Entry 6RWY (electron microscopy, 5.11 A resolution (low resolution: residue-level contacts below are approximate; hydrogen-bond / salt-bridge calls are withheld)); this record covers chains a and f of the 33 polymer chains in the assembly.

# Chain a
Name: Surface presentation of antigens protein SpaP
From: Shigella flexneri
UniProtKB: P0A1L3 (SPAP_SHIFL); residue numbers follow UniProt; this construct covers 1-216
Chain sequence (216 residues; row label = number of the first residue in the row):
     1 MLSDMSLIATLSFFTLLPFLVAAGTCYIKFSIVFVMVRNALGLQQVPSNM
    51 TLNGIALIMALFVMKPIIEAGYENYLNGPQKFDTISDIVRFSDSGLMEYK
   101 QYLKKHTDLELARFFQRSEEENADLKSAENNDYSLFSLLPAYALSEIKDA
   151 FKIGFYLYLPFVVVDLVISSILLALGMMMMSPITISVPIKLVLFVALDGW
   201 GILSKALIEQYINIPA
Disordered / not traced: 1-5, 214-216

# Chain f
Name: Surface presentation of antigens protein SpaR
From: Shigella flexneri
UniProtKB: P0A1M6 (SPAR_SHIFL); residues 1-256 here = UniProt positions 1-256
Chain sequence (256 residues; numbered 1 to 256; the number before each row is that of its first residue):
     1 MDISSWFESIHVFLILLNGVFFRLAPLFFFLPFLNNGIISPSIRIPVIFL
    51 VASGLITSGKVDIGSSVFEHVYFLMFKEIIVGLLLSFCLSLPFWIFHAVG
   101 SIIDNQRGATLSSSIDPANGVDTSELAKFFNLFSAVVFLYSGGMVFILES
   151 IQLSYNICPLFSQCSFRISNILTFLTLLASQAVILASPVMIVLLLSEVLL
   201 GVLSRFAPQMNAFSVSLTIKSLLAIFIIFICSSTIYFSKVQFFLGEHKFF
   251 TNLFVR
Disordered / not traced: 1-16
Swiss-Prot annotation at these positions:
  - natural variant: Ile-168 (I168V: In plasmid pMYSH6000, plasmid pCP301 and plasmid pINV_F6_M1382)

# How chain a and chain f interact
Residue-residue contacts (50; chain a residue first):
  Phe-19(a) / Ser-42(f)
  Ala-23(a) / Pro-46(f)
  Ser-31(a) / Ile-43(f)
  Val-35(a) / Ile-38(f)
  Met-36(a) / Ile-38(f)
  Asn-39(a) / Ile-38(f)
  Glu-110(a) / Ser-141(f)
  Glu-110(a) / Val-145(f)
  Leu-111(a) / Val-145(f)
  Phe-114(a) / Val-145(f)
  Phe-114(a) / Glu-149(f)
  Phe-115(a) / Leu-148(f)
  Arg-117(a) / Glu-149(f)
  Arg-117(a) / Gln-152(f)
  Ser-118(a) / Leu-55(f)
  Ser-118(a) / Gln-152(f)
  Glu-119(a) / Gly-54(f)
  Glu-119(a) / Leu-55(f)
  Glu-119(a) / Thr-57(f)
  Glu-120(a) / Thr-57(f)
  Glu-120(a) / Ser-58(f)
  Glu-121(a) / Thr-57(f)
  Phe-136(a) / Ser-53(f)
  Leu-139(a) / Leu-50(f)
  Pro-140(a) / Leu-50(f)
  Ala-143(a) / Leu-50(f)
  Leu-144(a) / Met-144(f)
  Ile-147(a) / Asn-35(f)
  Lys-148(a) / Leu-139(f)
  Lys-148(a) / Gly-142(f)
  Lys-148(a) / Gly-143(f)
  Lys-148(a) / Val-145(f)
  Phe-151(a) / Leu-34(f)
  Phe-151(a) / Ile-39(f)
  Lys-152(a) / Leu-139(f)
  Phe-155(a) / Leu-132(f)
  Phe-155(a) / Val-136(f)
  Tyr-156(a) / Val-136(f)
  Leu-159(a) / Phe-129(f)
  Leu-166(a) / Glu-125(f)
  Leu-166(a) / Leu-126(f)
  Ser-169(a) / Glu-125(f)
  Ser-170(a) / Arg-107(f)
  Leu-173(a) / Arg-107(f)
  Leu-173(a) / Gly-108(f)
  Leu-173(a) / Leu-217(f)
  Ala-174(a) / Thr-218(f)
  Met-178(a) / Leu-111(f)
  Met-178(a) / Phe-213(f)
  Met-178(a) / Leu-217(f)
Also at the interface, not in a pair above, chain a (40 interface residues in all): Tyr-27, Ile-32, Tyr-158, Val-162, Gly-176, Met-179, Ile-183
Also at the interface, not in a pair above, chain f (42 interface residues in all): Asn-36, Ile-45, Val-51, Val-121, Ser-124, Ala-135, Leu-153, Ser-221, Ile-225

# Overview
Chain a and chain f form an interface of 40 and 42 residues respectively.
Here chain a is Surface presentation of antigens protein SpaP and chain f is Surface presentation of antigens
protein SpaR, both from Shigella flexneri. Entry 6RWY (Export apparatus core and inner rod of the Shigella
type 3 secretion system) was determined by electron microscopy (same publication as 6RWK and 6RWX).
